Entry 4XSU (X-ray diffraction, 2.48 A resolution); this record covers chains B and A.

[Chain B (and A)]
Protein: Alr3699 protein
Source organism: Nostoc sp. (strain PCC 7120 / UTEX 2576)
Notes: EC 2.4.1.-; chain A of this document is another copy of the same molecule, construct and numbering; everything in this record applies to it too
UniProtKB: Q8YQW3 (Q8YQW3_NOSS1); numbering as in UniProt (aligned over 1-382)
Amino-acid sequence (388 residues; numbered -5 to 382; the number before each row is that of its first residue; numbers below 1 keep their minus sign (His-5 is residue -5)):
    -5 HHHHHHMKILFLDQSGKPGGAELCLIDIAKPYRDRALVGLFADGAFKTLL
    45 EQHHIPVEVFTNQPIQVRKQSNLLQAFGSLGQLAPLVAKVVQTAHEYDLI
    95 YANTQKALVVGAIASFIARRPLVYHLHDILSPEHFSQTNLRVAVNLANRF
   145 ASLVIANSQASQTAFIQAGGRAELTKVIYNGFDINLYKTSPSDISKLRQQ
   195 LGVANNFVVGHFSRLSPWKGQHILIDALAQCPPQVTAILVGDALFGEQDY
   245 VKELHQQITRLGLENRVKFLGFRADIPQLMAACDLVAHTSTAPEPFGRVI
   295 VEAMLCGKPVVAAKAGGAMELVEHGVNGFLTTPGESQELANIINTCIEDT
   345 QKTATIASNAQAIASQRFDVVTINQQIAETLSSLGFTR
Unresolved in the structure: -5 to -1, 59-70, 379-382 (chain A: -5 to -1, 60-70, 379-382)
Construct notes: expression tag (-5 to 0)
Residues lining bound ligands:
  - alpha-D-glucopyranose (GLC): Gly14, Ala15, Cys18, His121, Asp122, Asn151, Asn174, Arg208, Trp212, Glu288, Pro289, Phe290, Gly291, Arg292
  - UDP (uridine-5'-diphosphate): Gly14, Ala15, Leu17, Phe206, Arg208, Trp212, Lys213, Val234, Gly235, Gly265, Phe266, Arg267, Ile270, Glu288, Gly291, Arg292, Val293, Glu296
Reported in the primary citation:
  - binding site for alpha-D-glucopyranose: His121
  - conformationally variable residues (side-chain flip): Phe239
  - mutagenesis - H121A, E288A: abolished catalytic activity on UDPG
  - mutagenesis - E16A, D122A, F239A: decreased catalytic activity on mannose
  - mutagenesis - E16A, D122A, F239A: unchanged catalytic activity on mannose was absent
  - mutagenesis - R208A: abolished catalytic activity

[Chain B / chain A interface]
Pairs across the interface - 31 pairs, chain B then chain A:
  Asn56(B) with Leu77(A), hydrogen bond (side chain-backbone)
  Phe71(B) with Ser130(A), hydrogen bond (backbone-side chain); Thr132(A)
  Gly72(B) with Asn133(A)
  Ser73(B) with Lys100(A); Asn133(A), hydrogen bond
  Leu74(B) with Lys100(A); Asn133(A); Val136(A), hydrophobic
  Gln76(B) with Lys100(A), hydrogen bond
  Leu77(B) with Asn56(A)
  Lys100(B) with Ser73(A); Gln76(A), hydrogen bond
  Val103(B) with Leu74(A), hydrophobic; Leu77(A), hydrophobic
  Phe110(B) with Arg135(A), hydrogen bond (backbone-side chain); Asn139(A)
  Ile111(B) with Arg135(A), hydrogen bond (backbone-side chain)
  Arg113(B) with Arg135(A)
  Ser130(B) with Phe71(A), hydrogen bond (side chain-backbone); Gly72(A)
  Thr132(B) with Phe71(A)
  Asn133(B) with Gly72(A); Ser73(A); Leu74(A)
  Arg135(B) with Phe110(A), hydrogen bond (side chain-backbone); Ile111(A), hydrogen bond (side chain-backbone); Arg113(A)
  Val136(B) with Leu74(A), hydrophobic
  Asn139(B) with Phe110(A)
  Arg143(B) with Arg143(A)
Also at the interface, not in a pair above, chain B (23 interface residues in all): Ala78, Leu80, Gln99, Val104
Also at the interface, not in a pair above, chain A (22 interface residues in all): Phe35, Ala78, Val103, Val104

[Overview]
Chain B and chain A form an interface of 23 and 22 residues respectively; the contacts include 10 hydrogen
bonds. Among the polar pairs are Asn56(B)-Leu77(A), Phe71(B)-Ser130(A) and Ser73(B)-Asn133(A). The paper
reports a binding site for alpha-D-glucopyranose at His121(B); E16A, D122A and F239A of chain B reduce
catalytic activity on mannose; 6 substitutions were tested in all.
Both chains are Alr3699 protein (Nostoc sp. (strain PCC 7120 / UTEX 2576)). Entry 4XSU (Crystal structure of
Anabaena Alr3699/HepE in complex with UDP and glucose) was determined by X-ray diffraction together with 4XSO,
4XSP and 4XSR from the same study.
